8VCJ - chains F and I of the 11 polymer chains in the assembly; structure by electron microscopy, 3.32 A resolution.

[Chain F]
Protein: Transposon Tn7 transposition protein TnsC
Organism: Escherichia coli
UniProt: P05846 (TNSC_ECOLX); residues 1-503 here = UniProt positions 1-503
Sequence (523 residues; row label = number of the first residue in the row):
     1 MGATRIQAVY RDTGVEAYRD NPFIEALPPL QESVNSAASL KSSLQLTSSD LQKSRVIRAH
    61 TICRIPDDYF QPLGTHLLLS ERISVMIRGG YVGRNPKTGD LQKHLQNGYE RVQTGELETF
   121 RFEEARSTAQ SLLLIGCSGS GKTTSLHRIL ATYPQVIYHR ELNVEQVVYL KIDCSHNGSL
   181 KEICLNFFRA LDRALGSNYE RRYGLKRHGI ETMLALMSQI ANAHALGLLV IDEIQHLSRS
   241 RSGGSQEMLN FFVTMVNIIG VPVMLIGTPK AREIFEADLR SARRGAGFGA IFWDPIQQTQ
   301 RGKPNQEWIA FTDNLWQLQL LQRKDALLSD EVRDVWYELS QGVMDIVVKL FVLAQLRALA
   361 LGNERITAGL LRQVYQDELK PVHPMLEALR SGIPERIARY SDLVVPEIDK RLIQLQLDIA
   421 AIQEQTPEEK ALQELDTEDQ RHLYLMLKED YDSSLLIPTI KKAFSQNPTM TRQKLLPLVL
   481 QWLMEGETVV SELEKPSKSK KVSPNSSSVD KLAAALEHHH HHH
Disordered / not traced: 1-2, 406-523
Differences from the reference sequence: engineered mutation Gly-2 (Ser in P05846); expression tag (504-523)
Ion coordination: Mg2+: Thr-143 (together with ADP)
Residues lining bound ligands:
  - ADP (adenosine-5'-diphosphate): Pro-66, Tyr-69, Phe-70, Gln-71, Leu-73, His-76, Ser-138, Gly-139, Ser-140, Gly-141, Lys-142, Thr-143, Thr-144, Phe-311, Met-344, Asp-345
  - ATP-gamma-S (AGS; phosphothiophosphoric acid-adenylate ester): Arg-280, Arg-283, Arg-284

[Chain I]
Molecule: 50-nt DNA strand
Sequence (50 nucleotides; row label = number of the first residue in the row):
     1 CGTCTGCCCG CTATGAGCGT TGCATTTATC AGGGTTCTGG TCCACAGTAT

[How chain F and chain I interact]
Residue-residue contacts (8):
  Ser-179(F) / DA16(I)  hydrogen bond to the phosphate
  Lys-181(F) / DA16(I)  phosphate contact
  Lys-181(F) / DG17(I)  salt bridge to the phosphate
  Gly-209(F) / DG17(I)  phosphate contact
  Ile-210(F) / DG17(I)  phosphate contact
  Arg-241(F) / DA13(I)  base contact
  Arg-241(F) / DT14(I)  hydrogen bond to the sugar
  Ser-242(F) / DG15(I)  phosphate contact
Also at the interface, not in a pair above, chain F (8 interface residues in all): Asn-177, His-208

[Overview]
8 residues of chain F face 5 of chain I across their interface, with 2 hydrogen bonds and 1 salt bridge. Polar
pairs include Arg-241(F)/DT14(I), Ser-179(F)/DA16(I) and Lys-181(F)/DG17(I). Bound to chain F: ADP and
ATP-gamma-S.
Here chain F is Transposon Tn7 transposition protein TnsC (Escherichia coli) and chain I is a 50-nt DNA
strand. Entry 8VCJ (CryoEM structure of the TnsC(1-503)-TnsD(1-318)-DNA complex in a 7:2:1 stoichiometry from
E. coli Tn7 bound to ...) was determined by electron microscopy (same publication as 8GLU, 8GLW, 8GLX and
8VCT).
